2GWS - chains P and A of the 4 polymer chains in the assembly; structure by X-ray diffraction, 2.40 A resolution.

Chain P:
Molecule: 6-nt DNA strand
Sequence (6 nucleotides; each row starts with the number of its first residue):
     1 GTGCGG
Bound ions: Na+ site 1: DG5, DG6 (shared with 1 residue of chain T); Na+ site 2: DG5 (shared with Ser339(A), Ile341(A), Ala344(A) of chain A)

Chain A:
Molecule: DNA polymerase lambda
Source organism: Homo sapiens
Notes: EC 2.7.7.7, 4.2.99.-
UniProt: Q9UGP5 (DPOLL_HUMAN); residues 242-575 here = UniProt positions 242-575
Amino-acid sequence (335 residues; row label = number of the first residue in the row):
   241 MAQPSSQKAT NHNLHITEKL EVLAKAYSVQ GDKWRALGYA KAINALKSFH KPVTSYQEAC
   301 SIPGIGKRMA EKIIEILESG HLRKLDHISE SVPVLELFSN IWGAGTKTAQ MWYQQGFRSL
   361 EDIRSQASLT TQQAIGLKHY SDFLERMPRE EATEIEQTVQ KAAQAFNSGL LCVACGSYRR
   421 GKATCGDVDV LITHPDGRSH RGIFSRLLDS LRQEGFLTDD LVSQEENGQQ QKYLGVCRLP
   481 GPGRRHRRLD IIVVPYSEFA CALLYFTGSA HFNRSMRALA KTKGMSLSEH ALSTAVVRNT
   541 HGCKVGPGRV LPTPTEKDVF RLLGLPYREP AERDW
Not modelled in the structure: 241-248
Differences from the reference sequence: cloning artifact (241)
Bound ions: Na+: Ser339, Ile341, Ala344 (shared with DG5(P) of chain P)

Chain P / chain A interface:
Residue-residue contacts - 19 pairs, chain P then chain A:
  DG3(P) - Lys347(A)  salt bridge to the phosphate
  DG3(P) - Thr348(A)  phosphate contact
  DC4(P) - Gly343(A)  phosphate contact
  DC4(P) - Ala344(A)  phosphate contact
  DC4(P) - Gly345(A)  hydrogen bond to the phosphate
  DC4(P) - Thr346(A)  phosphate contact
  DC4(P) - Lys347(A)  hydrogen bond to the phosphate
  DC4(P) - Thr348(A)  hydrogen bond to the phosphate
  DG5(P) - Ile341(A)  phosphate contact
  DG5(P) - Trp342(A)  phosphate contact
  DG5(P) - Gly343(A)  hydrogen bond to the phosphate
  DG5(P) - Ala344(A)  hydrogen bond to the phosphate
  DG6(P) - Trp342(A)  hydrogen bond to the phosphate
  DG6(P) - Lys472(A)  hydrogen bond to the phosphate
  DG6(P) - Leu474(A)  sugar contact
  DG6(P) - Arg488(A)  salt bridge to the phosphate
  DG6(P) - Asp490(A)  sugar contact
  DG6(P) - Tyr505(A)  base contact
  DG6(P) - Phe506(A)  phosphate contact
Interface residues without a listed pair, chain A (15 interface residues in all): Asp429

Summary:
Chain P and chain A form an interface of 4 and 15 residues respectively; the contacts include 7 hydrogen bonds
and 2 salt bridges. Among the polar pairs are DC4(P)-Gly345(A), DC4(P)-Lys347(A) and DC4(P)-Thr348(A). The Na+
site 1 is built by DG5(P) and DG6(P).
Chain P is a 6-nt DNA strand and chain A is DNA polymerase lambda (Homo sapiens); the structure, Crystal
Structure of human DNA Polymerase lambda with a G/G mismatch in the primer terminus, was determined by X-ray
diffraction.
